PDB entry 9BE5 | electron microscopy, 3.30 A resolution | chains E and J of the 10 polymer chains in the assembly

== Chain E ==
Protein: Histone H3.2
Organism: Homo sapiens
UniProt: Q71DI3 (H32_HUMAN); residues 38-135 here correspond to UniProt positions 39-136 (UniProt number = residue number + 1)
Chain sequence (98 residues; numbered 38 to 135; the number before each row is that of its first residue):
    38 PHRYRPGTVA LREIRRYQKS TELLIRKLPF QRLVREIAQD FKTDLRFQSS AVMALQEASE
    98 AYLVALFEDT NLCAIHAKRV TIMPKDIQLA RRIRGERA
Unresolved in the structure: 38
Construct notes: conflict Ala102 (Gly103 in Q71DI3)
UniProt features mapped onto this chain:
  - modified residue: Tyr41 (Phosphotyrosine), Lys56 (N6,N6,N6-trimethyllysine), Ser57 (Phosphoserine), Lys64 (N6-(2-hydroxyisobutyryl)lysine), Lys79 (N6,N6,N6-trimethyllysine), Thr80 (Phosphothreonine), Ser86 (Phosphoserine), Thr107 (Phosphothreonine), Lys115 (N6-acetyllysine), Lys122 (N6-(2-hydroxyisobutyryl)lysine)
  - lipidation: Cys110 (S-palmitoyl cysteine)

== Chain J ==
Molecule: 145-nt DNA strand
Sequence (145 nucleotides; row label = number of the first residue in the row; numbers below 1 keep their minus sign (DA-72 is residue -72)):
   -72 ATCGATGTAT ATATCTGACA CGTGCCTGGA GACTAGGGAG TAATCCCCTT GGCGGTTAAA
   -12 ACGCGGGGGA CAGCGCGTAC GTGCGTTTAA GCGGTGCTAG AGCTGTCTAC GACCAATTGA
    48 GCGGCCTCGG CACCGGGATT CTGAT

== Chain E / chain J interface ==
Contacting residue pairs (26):
  Arg40(E) - DG-8(J)  base contact
  Arg40(E) - DG70(J)  sugar contact
  Tyr41(E) - DT69(J)  phosphate contact
  Tyr41(E) - DG70(J)  sugar contact
  Arg42(E) - DG-5(J)  salt bridge to the phosphate
  Arg42(E) - DG70(J)  salt bridge to the phosphate
  Pro43(E) - DG-6(J)  sugar contact
  Pro43(E) - DG-5(J)  sugar contact
  Thr45(E) - DT69(J)  phosphate contact
  Thr45(E) - DG70(J)  hydrogen bond to the phosphate
  Arg63(E) - DA-14(J)  salt bridge to the phosphate
  Arg63(E) - DA-13(J)  phosphate contact
  Arg72(E) - DT-23(J)  salt bridge to the phosphate
  Arg83(E) - DT-24(J)  hydrogen bond to the base
  Arg83(E) - DT-23(J)  phosphate contact
  Phe84(E) - DT-24(J)  phosphate contact
  Phe84(E) - DT-23(J)  hydrogen bond to the phosphate
  Gln85(E) - DT-24(J)  phosphate contact
  Ser86(E) - DT-24(J)  phosphate contact
  Arg116(E) - DA-3(J)  phosphate contact
  Arg116(E) - DC-2(J)  salt bridge to the phosphate
  Val117(E) - DA-3(J)  hydrogen bond to the phosphate
  Thr118(E) - DG-4(J)  hydrogen bond to the phosphate
  Thr118(E) - DA-3(J)  hydrogen bond to the phosphate
  Met120(E) - DA-3(J)  phosphate contact
  Met120(E) - DC-2(J)  phosphate contact
Other interface residues (no listed pair), chain E (19 interface residues in all): His39, Gln68, Leu82, Lys115
Other interface residues (no listed pair), chain J (13 interface residues in all): DA71

== In short ==
19 residues of chain E face 13 of chain J across their interface, with 6 hydrogen bonds and 5 salt bridges.
Polar contacts include Arg83(E)-DT-24(J), Thr45(E)-DG70(J) and Phe84(E)-DT-23(J).
Chain E is Histone H3.2 (Homo sapiens) and chain J is a 145-nt DNA strand; the structure, Cryo-EM structure of
Human Nucleosome collected by EPU on Glacios at 3.3 Angstrom resolution, was determined by electron
microscopy.
